Entry 5FJ8 (electron microscopy, 3.90 A resolution); this record covers chains A and O of the 20 polymer chains in the assembly.

== Chain A ==
Name: DNA-directed RNA polymerase III subunit RPC1
From: Saccharomyces cerevisiae
Notes: EC 2.7.7.6
UniProt: P04051 (RPC1_YEAST); numbering as in UniProt (aligned over 1-1460)
Amino-acid sequence (1460 residues; each row starts with the number of its first residue):
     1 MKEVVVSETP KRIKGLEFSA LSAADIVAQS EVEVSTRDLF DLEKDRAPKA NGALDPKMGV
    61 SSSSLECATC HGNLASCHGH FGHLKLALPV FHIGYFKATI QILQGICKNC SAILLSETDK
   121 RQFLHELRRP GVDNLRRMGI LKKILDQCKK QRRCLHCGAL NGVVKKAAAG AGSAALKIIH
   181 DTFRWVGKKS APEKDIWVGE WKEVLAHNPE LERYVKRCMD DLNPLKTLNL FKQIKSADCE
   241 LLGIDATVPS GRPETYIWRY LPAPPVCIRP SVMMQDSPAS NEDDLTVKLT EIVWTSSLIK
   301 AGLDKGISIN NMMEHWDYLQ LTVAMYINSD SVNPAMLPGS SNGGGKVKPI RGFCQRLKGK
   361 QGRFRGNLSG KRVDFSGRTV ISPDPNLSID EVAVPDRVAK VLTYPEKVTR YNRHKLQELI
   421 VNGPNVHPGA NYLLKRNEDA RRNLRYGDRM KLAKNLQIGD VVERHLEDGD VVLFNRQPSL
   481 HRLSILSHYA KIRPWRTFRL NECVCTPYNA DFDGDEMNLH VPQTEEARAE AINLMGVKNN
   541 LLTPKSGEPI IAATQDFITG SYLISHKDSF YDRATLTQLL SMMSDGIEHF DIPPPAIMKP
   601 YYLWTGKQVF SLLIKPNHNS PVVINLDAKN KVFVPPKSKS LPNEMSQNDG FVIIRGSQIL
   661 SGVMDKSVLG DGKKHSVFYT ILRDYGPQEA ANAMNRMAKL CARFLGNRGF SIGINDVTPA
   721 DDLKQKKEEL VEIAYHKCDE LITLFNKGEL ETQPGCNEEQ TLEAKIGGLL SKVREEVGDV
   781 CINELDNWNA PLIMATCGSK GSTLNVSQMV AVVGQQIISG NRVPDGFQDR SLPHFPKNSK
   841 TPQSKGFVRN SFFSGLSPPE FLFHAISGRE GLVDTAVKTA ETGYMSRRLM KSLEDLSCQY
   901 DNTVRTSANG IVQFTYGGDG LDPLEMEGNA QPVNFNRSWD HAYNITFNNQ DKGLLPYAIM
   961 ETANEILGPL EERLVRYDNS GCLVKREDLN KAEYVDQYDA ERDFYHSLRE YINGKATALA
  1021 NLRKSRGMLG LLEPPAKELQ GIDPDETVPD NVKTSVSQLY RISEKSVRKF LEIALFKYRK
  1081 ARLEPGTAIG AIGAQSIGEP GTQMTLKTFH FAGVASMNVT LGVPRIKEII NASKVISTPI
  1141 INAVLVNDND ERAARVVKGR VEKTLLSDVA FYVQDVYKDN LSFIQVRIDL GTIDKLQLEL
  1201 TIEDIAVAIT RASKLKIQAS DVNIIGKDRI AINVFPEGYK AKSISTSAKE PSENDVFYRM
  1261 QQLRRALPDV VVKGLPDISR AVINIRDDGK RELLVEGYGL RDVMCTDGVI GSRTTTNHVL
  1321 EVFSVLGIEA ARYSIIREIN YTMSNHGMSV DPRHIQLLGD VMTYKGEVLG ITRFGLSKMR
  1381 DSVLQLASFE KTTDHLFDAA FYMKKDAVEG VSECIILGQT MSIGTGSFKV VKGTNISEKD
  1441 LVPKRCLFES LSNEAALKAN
Not modelled in the structure: 1, 169-174, 1101-1116, 1237-1251
Bound ions: Zn2+ site 1: Cys67, Cys70, Cys77, His80; Zn2+ site 2: Cys107, Asn109, Cys110, Cys154, Cys157
Curated features (UniProtKB/Swiss-Prot):
  - region: Pro858 to Glu870 (Bridging helix)
  - binding site (Zn(2+)): Cys67, Cys70, Cys77, His80, Cys107, Cys110, Cys154
  - binding site (Mg(2+)): Asp511, Asp513, Asp515
  - mutagenesis: Thr506 (T506I: Temperature-sensitive), Asn509 (N509Y: Temperature-sensitive), Asn518 (N518Q: Temperature-sensitive)

== Chain O ==
Name: DNA-directed RNA polymerase III subunit RPC3
From: Saccharomyces cerevisiae
UniProt: P32349 (RPC3_YEAST); residues 1-654 here = UniProt positions 1-654
Amino-acid sequence (654 residues; numbered 1 to 654; the number before each row is that of its first residue):
     1 MDELLGEALS AENQTGESTV ESEKLVTPED VMTISSLEQR TLNPDLFLYK ELVKAHLGER
    61 AASVIGMLVA LGRLSVRELV EKIDGMDVDS VKTTLVSLTQ LRCVKYLQET AISGKKTTYY
   121 YYNEEGIHIL LYSGLIIDEI ITQMRVNDEE EHKQLVAEIV QNVISLGSLT VEDYLSSVTS
   181 DSMKYTISSL FVQLCEMGYL IQISKLHYTP IEDLWQFLYE KHYKNIPRNS PLSDLKKRSQ
   241 AKMNAKTDFA KIINKPNELS QILTVDPKTS LRIVKPTVSL TINLDRFMKG RRSKQLINLA
   301 KTRVGSVTAQ VYKIALRLTE QKSPKIRDPL TQTGLLQDLE EAKSFQDEAE LVEEKTPGLT
   361 FNAIDLARHL PAELDLRGSL LSRKPSDNKK RSGSNAAASL PSKKLKTEDG FVIPALPAAV
   421 SKSLQESGDT QEEDEEEEDL DADTEDPHSA SLINSHLKIL ASSNFPFLNE TKPGVYYVPY
   481 SKLMPVLKSS VYEYVIASTL GPSAMRLSRC IRDNKLVSEK IINSTALMKE KDIRSTLASL
   541 IRYNSVEIQE VPRTADRSAS RAVFLFRCKE THSYNFMRQN LEWNMANLLF KKEKLKQENS
   601 TLLKKANRDD VKGRENELLL PSELNQLKMV NERELNVFAR LSRLLSLWEV FQMA
Not modelled in the structure: 1-30, 372-448, 611-618
Curated features (UniProtKB/Swiss-Prot):
  - region: Leu581 to Leu602 (Leucine-zipper)
  - modified residue: Thr27 (Phosphothreonine), Ser392 (Phosphoserine), Ser394 (Phosphoserine)

== Interface between chain A and chain O ==
Residue-residue contacts (71; chain A residue first):
  Ala23(A) - Thr41(O)
  Ala24(A) - Glu38(O)
  Glu33(A) - Val31(O)
  Lys108(A) - His572(O)  hydrogen bond (backbone-side chain)
  Asn109(A) - Thr571(O)  hydrogen bond (backbone-side chain)
  Asn109(A) - His572(O)
  Glu117(A) - Glu212(O)
  Arg121(A) - Arg73(O)
  Arg121(A) - Glu212(O)  salt bridge
  Arg128(A) - Leu71(O)
  Arg153(A) - Leu336(O)
  Arg153(A) - Asp338(O)
  Leu155(A) - Leu335(O)
  Leu155(A) - Leu336(O)  hydrophobic
  Leu155(A) - Gln337(O)  hydrogen bond (backbone-backbone)
  His156(A) - Gln332(O)  hydrogen bond (backbone-side chain)
  Leu160(A) - Leu339(O)  hydrophobic
  Ala167(A) - Arg557(O)
  Ile179(A) - Arg557(O)
  Asp181(A) - Arg557(O)  salt bridge
  Pro192(A) - Lys343(O)
  Glu200(A) - Lys515(O)
  Glu200(A) - Leu516(O)
  Trp201(A) - Val551(O)  hydrophobic
  Val204(A) - Leu516(O)  hydrophobic
  His207(A) - Ile521(O)
  Leu211(A) - Val563(O)  hydrophobic
  Tyr214(A) - Thr554(O)
  Val215(A) - Pro552(O)
  Val215(A) - Thr554(O)
  Cys218(A) - Pro552(O)
  Cys218(A) - Asp556(O)
  Cys218(A) - Arg557(O)
  Met219(A) - Glu550(O)
  Asp220(A) - Glu550(O)
  Asp221(A) - Glu547(O)
  Asp221(A) - Glu550(O)  hydrogen bond (backbone-side chain)
  Asn223(A) - Ile548(O)
  Leu225(A) - Arg542(O)
  Lys226(A) - Glu547(O)
  Lys226(A) - Ile548(O)
  Asn229(A) - Tyr543(O)  hydrogen bond
  Asn229(A) - Asn544(O)
  Lys232(A) - Pro44(O)
  Gln233(A) - Asn575(O)
  Lys235(A) - Pro44(O)
  Ser236(A) - Leu46(O)
  Ser236(A) - Val69(O)
  Ser236(A) - Ala70(O)
  Ala237(A) - Val69(O)
  Ala237(A) - Ala70(O)
  Ala237(A) - Leu71(O)
  Gly251(A) - Leu42(O)
  Arg252(A) - Leu46(O)
  Glu254(A) - Thr41(O)
  Glu254(A) - Pro44(O)
  Arg259(A) - Thr41(O)  hydrogen bond
  Tyr260(A) - Leu37(O)
  Leu303(A) - Ser535(O)
  Leu303(A) - Ala538(O)
  Asp304(A) - Ser535(O)  hydrogen bond (backbone-side chain)
  Ile307(A) - Lys531(O)  hydrogen bond (backbone-side chain)
  Ser308(A) - Arg534(O)  hydrogen bond
  Ile309(A) - Arg534(O)
  Ile309(A) - Leu537(O)  hydrophobic
  Asn310(A) - Arg561(O)
  Asn310(A) - Phe564(O)
  Asn311(A) - Arg561(O)
  Met313(A) - Ile548(O)  hydrophobic
  Met313(A) - Phe564(O)  hydrophobic
  Glu314(A) - Ser560(O)
Also at the interface, not in a pair above, chain A (61 interface residues in all): Ser22, Val27, Gln151, Arg152, Ala168, Ile196, Gly199, Leu230, Val248, Pro249, Lys305
Also at the interface, not in a pair above, chain O (55 interface residues in all): Thr33, Gly72, Glu78, Ile541, Gln549, Arg553, Ala555, Ala562, Arg567, Cys568

== Summary ==
61 residues of chain A and 55 residues of chain O are in contact, with 10 hydrogen bonds and 2 salt bridges.
Polar contacts include Arg121(A)-Glu212(O), Asp181(A)-Arg557(O) and Lys108(A)-His572(O).
Here chain A is DNA-directed RNA polymerase III subunit RPC1 and chain O is DNA-directed RNA polymerase III
subunit RPC3, both from Saccharomyces cerevisiae. Entry 5FJ8 (Cryo-EM structure of yeast RNA polymerase III
elongation complex at 3. 9 A) was determined by electron microscopy (same publication as 5FJ9 and 5FJA).
